PDB entry 2W0S | X-ray diffraction, 2.92 A resolution | chain B

# Chain B
Molecule: Thymidylate kinase
From: Vaccinia virus copenhagen
Notes: EC 2.7.4.9
UniProt: P68693 (KTHY_VACCC); residue numbers follow UniProt; this construct covers 1-204
Sequence (204 residues; numbered 1 to 204; the number before each row is that of its first residue):
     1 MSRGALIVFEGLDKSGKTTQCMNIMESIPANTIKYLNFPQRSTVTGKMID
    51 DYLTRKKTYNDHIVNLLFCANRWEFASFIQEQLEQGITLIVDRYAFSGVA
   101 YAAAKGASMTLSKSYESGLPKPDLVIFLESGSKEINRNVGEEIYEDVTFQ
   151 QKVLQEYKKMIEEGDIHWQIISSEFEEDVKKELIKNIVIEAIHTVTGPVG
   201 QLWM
Unresolved in the structure: 1
Metal / ion sites: Mg2+ site 1: Asp13, Glu145 (together with bvdu-mp); Mg2+ site 2 near Asp92 (its only coordinating residue here)
Small-molecule neighbours:
  - bvdu-mp (BVP; (E)-5-(2-bromovinyl)-2'-deoxyuridine-5'-monophosphate), molecule 1: Asp13, Lys17, Asn37, Phe38, Pro39, Arg41, Leu53, Val64, Asn65, Phe68, Arg72, Arg93, Ser97, Gly98, Tyr101, Ala102, Lys105, Glu142, Tyr144
  - bvdu-mp (BVP), molecule 2: Leu66, Cys69, Ala70, Trp73, Ser117, Gly118
Reported in the primary citation:
  - specificity-determining residues: Asn65, Ala102
  - binding site for bvdu-mp: Asn65

# In short
Ligands of chain B: bvdu-mp. Asp13 and Glu145 coordinate Mg2+ site 1. The paper reports a binding site for
bvdu-mp at Asn65; specificity determinants Asn65 and Ala102.
Chain B is Thymidylate kinase (Vaccinia virus copenhagen); the structure, Crystal structure of vaccinia virus
thymidylate kinase bound to brivudin-5'-monophosphate, was determined by X-ray diffraction (same publication
as 2V54).
